Entry 9DNY (electron microscopy, 3.01 A resolution); this record covers chains A and C of the 4 polymer chains in the assembly.

== Chain A (and C) ==
Name: H(+)/Cl(-) exchange transporter 3
Organism: Homo sapiens
Notes: chain C of this document is another copy of the same molecule, construct and numbering; everything in this record applies to it too
Reference sequence: P51790 (CLCN3_HUMAN); residues 1-818 here = UniProt positions 1-818
Chain sequence (818 residues; row label = number of the first residue in the row):
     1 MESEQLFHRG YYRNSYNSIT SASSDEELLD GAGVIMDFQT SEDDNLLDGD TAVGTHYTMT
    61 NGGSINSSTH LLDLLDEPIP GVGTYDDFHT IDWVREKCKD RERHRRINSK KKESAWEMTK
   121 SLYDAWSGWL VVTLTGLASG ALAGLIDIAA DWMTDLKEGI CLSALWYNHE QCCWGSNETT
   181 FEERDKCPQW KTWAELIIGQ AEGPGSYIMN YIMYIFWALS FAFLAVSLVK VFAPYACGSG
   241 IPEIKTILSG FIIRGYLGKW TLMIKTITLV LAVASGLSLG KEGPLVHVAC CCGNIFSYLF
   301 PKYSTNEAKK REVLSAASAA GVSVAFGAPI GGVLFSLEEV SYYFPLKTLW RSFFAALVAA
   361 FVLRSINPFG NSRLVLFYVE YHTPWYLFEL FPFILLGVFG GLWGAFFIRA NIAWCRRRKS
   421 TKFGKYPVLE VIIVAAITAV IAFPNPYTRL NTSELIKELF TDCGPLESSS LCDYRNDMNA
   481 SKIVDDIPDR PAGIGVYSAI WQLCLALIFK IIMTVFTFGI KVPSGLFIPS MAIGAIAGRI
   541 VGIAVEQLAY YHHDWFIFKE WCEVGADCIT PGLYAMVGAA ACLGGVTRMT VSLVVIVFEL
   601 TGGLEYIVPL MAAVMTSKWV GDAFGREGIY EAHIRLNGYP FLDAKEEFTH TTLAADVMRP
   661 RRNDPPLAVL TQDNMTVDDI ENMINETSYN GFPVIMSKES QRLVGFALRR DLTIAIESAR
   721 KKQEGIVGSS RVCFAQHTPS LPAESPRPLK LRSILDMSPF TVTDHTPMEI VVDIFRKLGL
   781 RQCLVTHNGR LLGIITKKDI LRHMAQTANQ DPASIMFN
Disordered / not traced: 1-77, 370-373, 480-494, 738-744, 811-818
Disulfides: Cys-161/Cys-172, Cys-173/Cys-187, Cys-463/Cys-472, Cys-562/Cys-568
Ligand contacts: A1A8I ((2R)-1-{[(S)-hydroxy{[(1S,2R,3R,4S,5S,6R)-2,4,6-trihydroxy-3,5-bis(phosphonooxy)cyclohexyl]oxy}phosphoryl]oxy}-3-(octadecanoyloxy)propan-2-yl (5E,8E,11E,13E)-icosa-5,8,11,13-tetraenoate): Leu-142, Leu-145, Ile-253, Arg-254, Gly-255, Tyr-256, Leu-257, Gly-258, Lys-259, Trp-260, Leu-262, Met-263, Thr-266, Ile-267, Asn-294, Tyr-298, Lys-310
UniProt features mapped onto this chain:
  - motif: Leu-28, Leu-29 (Di-leucine internalization motif), Leu-46, Leu-47 (Di-leucine internalization motif), Leu-71 to Leu-75 (Di-leucine internalization motif), Gly-238 to Pro-242 (Selectivity filter part_1), Gly-280 to Pro-284 (Selectivity filter part_2), Gly-525 to Pro-529 (Selectivity filter part_3)
  - binding site (chloride): Ser-239, Phe-527, Tyr-630
  - binding site (ATP): Tyr-689 to Gly-691, Thr-796 to Asp-799
  - site: Glu-282 (Mediates proton transfer from the outer aqueous phase to the interior of the protein), Glu-339 (Mediates proton transfer from the protein to the inner aqueous phase)
  - glycosylation (N-linked (GlcNAc...) asparagine): Asn-177, Asn-451, Asn-479
  - natural variant: Tyr-85 (Y85C: In NEDHYBA), Ile-252 (I252T: In NEDHYBA), Val-324 (V324A: In NEDHYBA), Ala-413 (A413V: In NEDHYBA; uncertain significance), Ser-453 (S453R: In NEDHYBA), Thr-570 (T570I: In NEDHYBA), Ile-607 (I607T: In NEDHYBA), Val-772 (V772A: In NEDHYBA)
  - mutagenesis: Gly-280 (G280E: Changes channel selectivity from I(-)>Cl(-) to Cl(-)>I(-))
What the authors report for this chain:
  - disease-associated variants - Y85C, I252T (citing earlier work)

== Chain A / chain C interface ==
Contacting residue pairs - 70 pairs, chain A then chain C:
  Lys-97(A) with Asp-773(C), salt bridge; Lys-777(C)
  Arg-101(A) with Glu-769(C), salt bridge; Asp-773(C), salt bridge
  Arg-105(A) with His-650(C), hydrogen bond; Glu-769(C), salt bridge
  Trp-129(A) with Trp-619(C)
  Ile-330(A) with Ile-330(C), hydrophobic; Val-595(C), hydrophobic
  Leu-337(A) with Leu-337(C), hydrophobic
  Glu-338(A) with Leu-346(C); Leu-349(C)
  Leu-346(A) with Glu-338(C)
  Leu-349(A) with Leu-337(C), hydrophobic; Val-591(C)
  Trp-350(A) with Thr-590(C); Val-591(C), hydrophobic; Met-611(C); Met-615(C), hydrophobic; Trp-619(C), hydrophobic
  Phe-353(A) with Val-591(C), hydrophobic; Val-594(C), hydrophobic; Met-611(C), hydrophobic
  Phe-354(A) with Met-611(C), hydrophobic
  Leu-357(A) with Ile-607(C), hydrophobic; Met-611(C), hydrophobic
  Phe-361(A) with Trp-385(C), hydrophobic; Leu-387(C), hydrophobic
  Trp-385(A) with Phe-361(C), hydrophobic
  Thr-590(A) with Trp-350(C)
  Val-591(A) with Leu-349(C); Trp-350(C), hydrophobic; Phe-353(C), hydrophobic
  Val-594(A) with Phe-353(C), hydrophobic
  Val-595(A) with Ile-330(C), hydrophobic
  Phe-598(A) with Phe-598(C), hydrophobic
  Ile-607(A) with Pro-329(C), hydrophobic; Leu-357(C), hydrophobic
  Met-611(A) with Trp-350(C); Phe-353(C), hydrophobic; Phe-354(C); Leu-357(C), hydrophobic
  Met-615(A) with Trp-350(C), hydrophobic
  Trp-619(A) with Trp-350(C), hydrophobic
  Glu-647(A) with Arg-101(C), salt bridge
  His-650(A) with Arg-105(C), hydrogen bond
  Arg-702(A) with Asn-788(C), hydrogen bond
  Met-757(A) with His-765(C), hydrogen bond (backbone-side chain)
  Ser-758(A) with Thr-766(C), hydrogen bond
  Phe-760(A) with Phe-760(C), hydrophobic; Ile-774(C), hydrophobic
  His-765(A) with Met-757(C)
  Thr-766(A) with Ser-758(C)
  Pro-767(A) with Ser-758(C)
  Glu-769(A) with Cys-98(C), hydrogen bond; Arg-101(C), salt bridge; Arg-105(C), salt bridge
  Ile-770(A) with Val-94(C), hydrophobic
  Asp-773(A) with Lys-97(C), salt bridge; Arg-101(C), salt bridge
  Ile-774(A) with Phe-760(C), hydrophobic; Leu-778(C), hydrophobic
  Lys-777(A) with Lys-97(C); Lys-777(C); Leu-778(C)
  Leu-778(A) with Ile-774(C), hydrophobic; Lys-777(C); Leu-778(C), hydrophobic
  Asn-788(A) with Arg-702(C), hydrogen bond
  Gly-789(A) with Gly-789(C)
Interface residues without a listed pair, chain A (51 interface residues in all): Val-94, Cys-98, Leu-334, Arg-364, Leu-387, Glu-599, Glu-605, Val-608, Lys-618, Thr-763
Interface residues without a listed pair, chain C (49 interface residues in all): Trp-129, Leu-334, Leu-374, Val-608, Glu-647, Thr-763, Pro-767, Ile-770

== Overview ==
Chain A and chain C form an interface of 51 and 49 residues respectively; the contacts include 7 hydrogen
bonds and 9 salt bridges. Among the polar pairs are Lys-97(A)/Asp-773(C), Arg-101(A)/Glu-769(C) and
Arg-101(A)/Asp-773(C). Ligands of chain A: compound A1A8I.
Both chains are H(+)/Cl(-) exchange transporter 3 (Homo sapiens). Entry 9DNY (Human ClC-3:TMEM9, TMEM9
Protomer A: No CD TMEM9, Protomer B: No LD, No CD) was determined by electron microscopy, deposited together
with 9DNW, 9DNX, 9DNZ and 9DO0.
